PDB entry 1G2C | X-ray diffraction, 2.30 A resolution | chains A and B of the 6 polymer chains in the assembly

[Chain A]
Molecule: Fusion protein (F)
From: Human respiratory syncytial virus
Notes: fragment: residues 153-209, hrsv f1 heptad repeat
Reference sequence: P11209 (VGLF_HRSVR); residues 158-209 here = UniProt positions 158-209
Chain sequence (52 residues; row label = number of the first residue in the row):
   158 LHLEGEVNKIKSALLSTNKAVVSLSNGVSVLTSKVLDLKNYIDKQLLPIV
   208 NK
Unresolved in the structure: 158-159

[Chain B]
Molecule: Fusion protein (F)
From: Human respiratory syncytial virus
Notes: fragment: residues 476-520, hrsv f1 heptad repeat
Reference sequence: P11209 (VGLF_HRSVR); residue numbers follow UniProt; this construct covers 477-519
Chain sequence (43 residues; row label = number of the first residue in the row):
   477 FYDPLVFPSDEFDASISQVNEKINQSLAFIRKSDELLHNVNAG
Unresolved in the structure: 477-479
UniProt features mapped onto this chain:
  - glycosylation: Asn500 (N-linked (GlcNAc...) asparagine)

[Chain A / chain B interface]
Contacting residue pairs (35; chain A residue first):
  Glu163(A) - Asn515(B)
  Glu163(A) - Val516(B)
  Glu163(A) - Asn517(B)
  Lys166(A) - Asn515(B)  hydrogen bond
  Lys166(A) - Val516(B)
  Ser169(A) - Leu512(B)
  Ala170(A) - Ser509(B)  hydrogen bond (backbone-side chain)
  Ala170(A) - Leu513(B)  hydrophobic
  Ser173(A) - Phe505(B)
  Ser173(A) - Ser509(B)
  Thr174(A) - Ser509(B)  hydrogen bond
  Lys176(A) - Phe505(B)
  Ala177(A) - Ser502(B)  hydrogen bond (backbone-side chain)
  Ala177(A) - Phe505(B)  hydrophobic
  Ala177(A) - Ile506(B)  hydrophobic
  Ser180(A) - Lys498(B)
  Ser180(A) - Gln501(B)  hydrogen bond
  Ser180(A) - Phe505(B)
  Leu181(A) - Ser502(B)
  Gly184(A) - Val495(B)
  Gly184(A) - Lys498(B)
  Val187(A) - Ser491(B)
  Val187(A) - Val495(B)  hydrophobic
  Leu188(A) - Val495(B)
  Lys191(A) - Phe488(B)
  Lys191(A) - Ser491(B)
  Leu195(A) - Phe483(B)  hydrophobic
  Leu195(A) - Phe488(B)  hydrophobic
  Tyr198(A) - Leu481(B)
  Tyr198(A) - Val482(B)  hydrogen bond (side chain-backbone)
  Tyr198(A) - Phe483(B)  hydrophobic
  Tyr198(A) - Pro484(B)
  Gln202(A) - Leu481(B)
  Leu203(A) - Leu481(B)  hydrophobic
  Ile206(A) - Leu481(B)  hydrophobic
Also at the interface, not in a pair above, chain A (21 interface residues in all): Ile167, Leu171
Also at the interface, not in a pair above, chain B (22 interface residues in all): Glu487, Ile492, Ile499, Lys508
From the paper, about this interface:
  - pairs named by the authors: Ala170(A)-Ser509(B), Thr174(A)-Ser509(B) (hydrogen bond)
  - interface residues, chain A: Lys191(A), Leu195(A), Tyr198(A)
  - interface residues, chain B: Phe483(B), Phe488(B)

[Overview]
Chain A and chain B form an interface of 21 and 22 residues respectively, with 6 hydrogen bonds. Among the
polar pairs are Lys166(A)-Asn515(B), Ala170(A)-Ser509(B) and Thr174(A)-Ser509(B). The paper describes a
contact between Ala170(A) and Ser509(B); a hydrogen bond between Thr174(A) and Ser509(B). From the paper:
interface residues Lys191(A), Leu195(A) and Phe483(B) among others.
Chain A is Fusion protein (F) and chain B is Fusion protein (F), both from Human respiratory syncytial virus;
the structure, Human respiratory syncytial virus fusion protein core, was determined by X-ray diffraction.
